PDB entry 4G8G | X-ray diffraction, 2.40 A resolution | chains A and C of the 5 polymer chains in the assembly

Chain A:
Name: HLA class I histocompatibility antigen, B-27 alpha chain
From: Homo sapiens
Reference sequence: P03989 (1B27_HUMAN); residues 1-276 here correspond to UniProt positions 25-300 (UniProt number = residue number + 24)
Chain sequence (276 residues; numbered 1 to 276; the number before each row is that of its first residue):
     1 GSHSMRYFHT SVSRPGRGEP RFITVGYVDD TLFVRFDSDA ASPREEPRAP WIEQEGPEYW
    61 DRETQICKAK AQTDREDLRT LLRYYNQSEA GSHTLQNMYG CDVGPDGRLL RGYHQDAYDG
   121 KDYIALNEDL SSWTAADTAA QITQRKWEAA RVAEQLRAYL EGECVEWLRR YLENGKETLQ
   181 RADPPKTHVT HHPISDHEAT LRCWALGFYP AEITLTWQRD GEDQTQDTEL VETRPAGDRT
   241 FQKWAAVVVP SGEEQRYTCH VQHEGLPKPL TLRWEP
Disulfide bonds: Cys101-Cys164, Cys203-Cys259

Chain C:
Name: P24
Reference sequence: Q9YXW1 (Q9YXW1_9HIV1); residues 1-10 here correspond to UniProt positions 99-108 (UniProt number = residue number + 98)
Chain sequence (10 residues; each row starts with the number of its first residue):
     1 KRWIILGLNK

Chain A / chain C interface:
Contacting residue pairs - 43 pairs, chain A then chain C:
  Met5(A) - Lys1(C)
  Tyr7(A) - Lys1(C)  hydrogen bond (side chain-backbone)
  Tyr7(A) - Arg2(C)
  His9(A) - Arg2(C)  hydrogen bond
  Thr24(A) - Arg2(C)  hydrogen bond
  Glu45(A) - Arg2(C)  salt bridge
  Tyr59(A) - Lys1(C)
  Arg62(A) - Lys1(C)
  Arg62(A) - Ile4(C)
  Glu63(A) - Lys1(C)
  Glu63(A) - Arg2(C)  salt bridge
  Ile66(A) - Arg2(C)
  Ile66(A) - Trp3(C)
  Ile66(A) - Ile4(C)  hydrophobic
  Cys67(A) - Arg2(C)  hydrogen bond
  Ala69(A) - Ile4(C)  hydrophobic
  Thr73(A) - Asn9(C)
  Glu76(A) - Asn9(C)  hydrogen bond
  Asp77(A) - Asn9(C)  hydrogen bond
  Asp77(A) - Lys10(C)  salt bridge
  Thr80(A) - Lys10(C)
  Tyr84(A) - Lys10(C)  hydrogen bond (side chain-backbone)
  Leu95(A) - Lys10(C)
  Tyr99(A) - Arg2(C)
  Tyr99(A) - Trp3(C)  hydrogen bond (side chain-backbone)
  His114(A) - Trp3(C)
  Asp116(A) - Lys10(C)  salt bridge
  Tyr123(A) - Lys10(C)
  Thr143(A) - Lys10(C)  hydrogen bond (side chain-backbone)
  Lys146(A) - Asn9(C)
  Lys146(A) - Lys10(C)  hydrogen bond (side chain-backbone)
  Trp147(A) - Leu8(C)  hydrogen bond (side chain-backbone)
  Trp147(A) - Asn9(C)  hydrogen bond (side chain-backbone)
  Val152(A) - Trp3(C)  hydrophobic
  Val152(A) - Leu8(C)  hydrophobic
  Gln155(A) - Ile5(C)
  Leu156(A) - Trp3(C)  hydrophobic
  Tyr159(A) - Lys1(C)  hydrogen bond (side chain-backbone)
  Tyr159(A) - Arg2(C)
  Tyr159(A) - Trp3(C)
  Glu163(A) - Lys1(C)  salt bridge
  Trp167(A) - Lys1(C)
  Tyr171(A) - Lys1(C)  hydrogen bond (side chain-backbone)
Interface residues without a listed pair, chain A (34 interface residues in all): Val25, Val34, Leu81

In short:
34 residues of chain A face 8 of chain C across their interface, with 14 hydrogen bonds and 5 salt bridges.
Among the polar pairs are Glu45(A)-Arg2(C), Glu63(A)-Arg2(C) and Asp77(A)-Lys10(C).
Chain A is HLA class I histocompatibility antigen, B-27 alpha chain (Homo sapiens) and chain C is P24; the
structure, Crystal Structure of C12C TCR-HA B2705-KK10, was determined by X-ray diffraction together with
4G8I, 4G9D and 4G9F from the same study.
